PDB entry 6DZI | electron microscopy, 3.46 A resolution | chains A and E of the 56 polymer chains in the assembly

== Chain A ==
Molecule: 23 S rRNA
Source organism: Mycobacterium smegmatis str. MC2 155
Sequence (3119 nucleotides; numbered 2 to 3120; the number before each row is that of its first residue):
     2 AAGUGUUUAAGGGCGCAUGGUGGAUGCCUUGGCACUGGGAGCCGAUGAAG
    52 GACGUAGGAGGCUGCGAUAAGCCUCGGGGAGCUGUCAACCGAGCGUUGAU
   102 CCGAGGAUGUCCGAAUGGGGAAACCCGGCACGAGUGAUGUCGUGUCACCA
   152 GGCGCUGAAUAUAUAGGCGUCUGGGGGGAACGCGGGGAAGUGAAACAUCU
   202 CAGUACCCGUAGGAAGAGAAAACAAAAUGUGAUUCCGUGAGUAGUGGCGA
   252 GCGAAAGCGGAGGAUGGCUAAACCGUAUGCAUGUGAUACCGGGUAGGGGU
   302 UGUGUGUGCGGGGUUGUGGGACCUAUCUUUCCGGCUCUACCUGGCUGGAG
   352 GGCAGUGAGAAAAUGUUGUGGUUAGCGGAAAUGGCUUGGGAUGGCCUGCC
   402 GUAGACGGUGAGAGCCCGGUACGUGAAAACCCGACGUCUGUCUUGAUGGU
   452 GUUCCCGAGUAGCAGCGGGCCCGUGGAAUCUGCUGUGAAUCUGCCGGGAC
   502 CACCCGGUAAGCCUGAAUACUUCCCAGUGACCGAUAGCGGAUUAGUACCG
   552 UGAGGGAAUGGUGAAAAGUACCCCGGGAGGGGAGUGAAAGAGUACCUGAA
   602 ACCGUGCGCUUACAAUCCGUCAGAGCCCUCGACGUGUCGUGGGGUGAUGG
   652 CGUGCCUUUUGAAGAAUGAGCCUGCGAGUCAGGGACAUGUCGCGAGGUUA
   702 ACCCGGGUGGGGUAGCCGCAGCGAAAGCGAGUCUGAAUAGGGCGUAUCCA
   752 CACAAGAGUGUGUGGUGUAGUGGUGUGUUCUGGACCCGAAGCGGAGUGAU
   802 CUACCCAUGGCCAGGGUGAAGCGCGGGUAAGACCGCGUGGAGGCCCGAAC
   852 CCACUUAGGUUGAAGACUGAGGGGAUGAGCUGUGGGUAGGGGUGAAAGGC
   902 CAAUCAAACUCCGUGAUAGCUGGUUCUCCCCGAAAUGCAUUUAGGUGCAG
   952 CGUCGCAUGUUUCUUGCCGGAGGUAGAGCUACUGGAUGGCCGAUGGGCCC
  1002 CACAGGGUUACUGACGUCAGCCAAACUCCGAAUGCCGGUAAGUCCAAGAG
  1052 UGCGGCAGUGAGACGGCGGGGGAUAAGCUCCGUGCGUCGAGAGGGAAACA
  1102 GCCCAGAUCGCCGGCUAAGGCCCCUAAGCGUGUGCUAAGUGGAAAAGGAU
  1152 GUGCAGUCGCGAAGACAACCAGGAGGUUGGCUUAGAAGCAGCCACCCUUG
  1202 AAAGAGUGCGUAAUAGCUCACUGGUCAAGUGAUUGUGCGCCGAUAAUGUA
  1252 GCGGGGCUCAAGCACACCGCCGAAGCCGCGGCAGCCAACGUGUUGGCUGG
  1302 GUAGGGGAGCGUCCUGCAUCCGGUGAAGCCGCCGAGUGAUCGAGUGGUGG
  1352 AGGGUGUGGGAGUGAGAAUGCAGGCAUGAGUAGCGAUUAGGCAAGUGAGA
  1402 ACCUUGCCCGCCGAAAGACCAAGGGUUCCUGGGCCAGGCCAGUCCGCCCA
  1452 GGGUGAGUCGGGACCUAAGGCGAGGCCGACAGGCGUAGUCGAUGGACAAC
  1502 GGGUUGAUAUUCCCGUACCCGUGUAUGUGCGUCCAUGAUGAAUCAGCGGU
  1552 ACUAACCAUCCAAAACCACCGUGACCGCACCUUUCGGGGUGUGGCGUUGG
  1602 UGGGGCUGCAUGGGACCUUCGUUGGUAGUAGUCAAGCGAUGGGGUGACGC
  1652 AGGAAGGUAGCCGUACCGGUCAGUGGUAAUACCGGGGUAAGCCUGUAGGG
  1702 AGUCAGAUAGGUAAAUCCGUCUGGCAUAUAUCCUGAGAGGUGAUGCAUAG
  1752 CCGAGUGAGGCGAAUUCGGUGAUCCUAUGCUGCCGAGAAAAGCCUCUAGC
  1802 GAGGACAUACACGGCCCGUACCCCAAACCAACACAGGUGGUCAGGUAGAG
  1852 AAUACUAAGGCGUACGAGUGAACUAUGGUUAAGGAACUCGGCAAAAUGCC
  1902 CCCGUAACUUCGGGAGAAGGGGGACCCACAUGGCGUGUAAGCCUUUACGG
  1952 CCCAAGCGUGAGUGGGUGGCACAAACCAGUGAGAAGCGACUGUUUACUAA
  2002 AAACACAGGUCCGUGCGAAGUCGCAAGACGAUGUAUACGGACUGACGCCU
  2052 GCCCGGUGCUGGAAGGUUAAGAGGACCCGUUAACUCCCUUUGGGGGUGAA
  2102 GCGGAGAAUUUAAGCCCCAGUAAACGGCGGUGGUAACUAUAACCAUCCUA
  2152 AGGUAGCGAAAUUCCUUGUCGGGUAAGUUCCGACCUGCACGAAUGGCGUA
  2202 ACGACUUCUCAACUGUCUCAACCAUAGACUCGGCGAAAUUGCACUACGAG
  2252 UAAAGAUGCUCGUUACGCGCGGCAGGACGAAAAGACCCCGGGACCUUCAC
  2302 UACAACUUGGUAUUGGUGCUCGAUACGGUUUGUGUAGGAUAGGUGGGAGA
  2352 CUGUGAAGCUCACACGCCAGUGUGGGUGGAGUCGUUGUUGAAAUACCACU
  2402 CUGAUCGUAUUGGGCCUCUAACCUCGGACCGUAUAUCCGGUUCAGGGACA
  2452 GUGCCUGGUGGGUAGUUUAACUGGGGCGGUUGCCUCCUAAAAUGUAACGG
  2502 AGGCGCCCAAAGGUUCCCUCAACCUGGACGGCAAUCAGGUGUUGAGUGUA
  2552 AGUGCACAAGGGAGCUUGACUGCGAGACGGACAUGUCGAGCAGGGACGAA
  2602 AGUCGGGACUAGUGAUCCGGCACCUCUGAGUGGAAGGGGUGUCGCUCAAC
  2652 GGAUAAAAGGUACCCCGGGGAUAACAGGCUGAUCUUCCCCAAGAGUCCAU
  2702 AUCGACGGGAUGGUUUGGCACCUCGAUGUCGGCUCGUCGCAUCCUGGGGC
  2752 UGGAGCAGGUCCCAAGGGUUGGGCUGUUCGCCCAUUAAAGCGGCACGCGA
  2802 GCUGGGUUUAGAACGUCGUGAGACAGUUCGGUCUCUAUCCGCCGCGCGCG
  2852 UCAGAAGCUUGAGGAAACCUGUCCCUAGUACGAGAGGACCGGGACGGACG
  2902 AACCUCUGGUAUACCAGUUGUCCCACCAGGGGCACGGCUGGAUAGCCACG
  2952 UUCGGACAGGAUAACCGCUGAAAGCAUCUAAGCGGGAAACCUCUUCCAAG
  3002 ACCAGGCUUCUCACCCUCUAGGAGGGAUAAGGCCCCCCGCAGACCACGGG
  3052 AUUGAUAGACCAGACCUGGAAGCCUAGUAAUAGGUGCAGGGAACUGGCAC
  3102 UAACCGGCCGAAAACUUAC

== Chain E ==
Protein: 50S ribosomal protein L4
Source organism: Mycobacterium smegmatis (strain ATCC 700084 / mc(2)155)
Reference sequence: A0QSD2 (RL4_MYCS2); residue numbers follow UniProt; this construct covers 2-210
Chain sequence (209 residues; row label = number of the first residue in the row):
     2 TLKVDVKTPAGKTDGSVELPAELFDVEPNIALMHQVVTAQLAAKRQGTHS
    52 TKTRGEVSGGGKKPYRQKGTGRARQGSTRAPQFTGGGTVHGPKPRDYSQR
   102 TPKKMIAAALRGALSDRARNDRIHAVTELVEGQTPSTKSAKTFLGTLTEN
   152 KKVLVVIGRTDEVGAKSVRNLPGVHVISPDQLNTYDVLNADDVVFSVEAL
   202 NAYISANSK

== How chain A and chain E interact ==
Residue-residue contacts (129; chain A residue first):
  C34(A) - Ser51(E)  sugar contact
  A35(A) - Thr49(E)  base contact
  A35(A) - Ser51(E)  sugar contact
  C401(A) - Lys139(E)  salt bridge to the phosphate
  G402(A) - Thr138(E)  sugar contact
  G402(A) - Lys142(E)  hydrogen bond to the base
  G402(A) - Asn171(E)  hydrogen bond to the sugar
  G402(A) - Leu172(E)  base contact
  U403(A) - Pro136(E)  base contact
  U403(A) - Ser137(E)  phosphate contact
  U403(A) - Thr138(E)  hydrogen bond to the phosphate
  U403(A) - Lys167(E)  hydrogen bond to the base
  A404(A) - Lys167(E)  phosphate contact
  A404(A) - Arg170(E)  salt bridge to the phosphate
  A404(A) - Asn171(E)  sugar contact
  G405(A) - Asn171(E)  hydrogen bond to the sugar
  U529(A) - Gln47(E)  hydrogen bond to the base
  G530(A) - Gln47(E)  hydrogen bond to the sugar
  G530(A) - Thr49(E)  hydrogen bond to the base
  A531(A) - Leu42(E)  base contact
  A531(A) - Ala43(E)  base contact
  A531(A) - Arg46(E)  salt bridge to the phosphate
  A531(A) - Gln47(E)  phosphate contact
  C532(A) - Arg46(E)  salt bridge to the phosphate
  C532(A) - Thr49(E)  sugar contact
  C532(A) - His50(E)  sugar contact
  U536(A) - Thr85(E)  phosphate contact
  A537(A) - Thr85(E)  phosphate contact
  A537(A) - Gly86(E)  hydrogen bond to the phosphate
  G538(A) - Thr89(E)  hydrogen bond to the phosphate
  C539(A) - Lys53(E)  sugar contact
  G540(A) - Val58(E)  phosphate contact
  G540(A) - Ser59(E)  phosphate contact
  G546(A) - Ser59(E)  hydrogen bond to the base
  G557(A) - Gly60(E)  phosphate contact
  G557(A) - Gly61(E)  hydrogen bond to the phosphate
  G557(A) - Thr79(E)  phosphate contact
  A558(A) - Arg80(E)  salt bridge to the phosphate
  G675(A) - Thr85(E)  base contact
  A678(A) - Val90(E)  sugar contact
  A678(A) - His91(E)  phosphate contact
  U680(A) - His91(E)  stacking on the base
  C681(A) - Arg96(E)  hydrogen bond to the phosphate
  A682(A) - Arg96(E)  salt bridge to the phosphate
  G684(A) - Arg101(E)  base contact
  C692(A) - Asn30(E)  hydrogen bond to the phosphate
  C692(A) - Leu33(E)  sugar contact
  G693(A) - Asn30(E)  hydrogen bond to the phosphate
  G693(A) - Met106(E)  sugar contact
  G698(A) - Lys105(E)  salt bridge to the phosphate
  U699(A) - Lys105(E)  salt bridge to the phosphate
  U700(A) - Arg101(E)  hydrogen bond to the phosphate
  U700(A) - Pro103(E)  phosphate contact
  U700(A) - Lys104(E)  phosphate contact
  A701(A) - Arg101(E)  salt bridge to the phosphate
  G706(A) - Arg160(E)  hydrogen bond to the sugar
  G706(A) - Gln182(E)  hydrogen bond to the sugar
  G707(A) - Arg160(E)  salt bridge to the phosphate
  G708(A) - His176(E)  hydrogen bond to the base
  G708(A) - Asn184(E)  base contact
  G708(A) - Asp187(E)  hydrogen bond to the base
  U709(A) - Gln41(E)  phosphate contact
  U709(A) - Lys45(E)  base contact
  U709(A) - Asn184(E)  sugar contact
  G710(A) - Gln41(E)  phosphate contact
  G710(A) - Ile107(E)  phosphate contact
  G710(A) - Asp181(E)  sugar contact
  G710(A) - Gln182(E)  hydrogen bond to the base
  G710(A) - Leu183(E)  sugar contact
  G712(A) - Lys104(E)  salt bridge to the phosphate
  G713(A) - Lys104(E)  base contact
  G773(A) - Met106(E)  base contact
  G774(A) - Gln36(E)  hydrogen bond to the base
  G774(A) - Arg101(E)  salt bridge to the phosphate
  G774(A) - Thr102(E)  sugar contact
  U775(A) - Gln100(E)  sugar contact
  C786(A) - His91(E)  hydrogen bond to the sugar
  C788(A) - Arg55(E)  salt bridge to the phosphate
  C788(A) - Gln83(E)  hydrogen bond to the sugar
  G789(A) - Arg55(E)  salt bridge to the phosphate
  G789(A) - Lys64(E)  phosphate contact
  G789(A) - Gln68(E)  hydrogen bond to the sugar
  G789(A) - Arg75(E)  sugar contact
  G789(A) - Gly77(E)  sugar contact
  A790(A) - Lys64(E)  salt bridge to the phosphate
  A790(A) - Gln68(E)  sugar contact
  A790(A) - Gln76(E)  phosphate contact
  A790(A) - Gly77(E)  phosphate contact
  A791(A) - Lys64(E)  phosphate contact
  U911(A) - Lys63(E)  salt bridge to the phosphate
  C912(A) - Gly62(E)  phosphate contact
  C912(A) - Lys63(E)  phosphate contact
  C913(A) - Gly62(E)  phosphate contact
  G916(A) - Thr54(E)  hydrogen bond to the base
  G916(A) - Arg55(E)  sugar contact
  G916(A) - Gly56(E)  hydrogen bond to the base
  U922(A) - Arg75(E)  hydrogen bond to the base
  G1317(A) - Tyr186(E)  hydrogen bond to the sugar
  C1318(A) - Lys153(E)  hydrogen bond to the phosphate
  C1318(A) - Tyr186(E)  sugar contact
  C1318(A) - Asn190(E)  phosphate contact
  A1319(A) - Lys153(E)  salt bridge to the phosphate
  U1320(A) - Lys152(E)  salt bridge to the phosphate
  G1359(A) - His35(E)  hydrogen bond to the sugar
  A1362(A) - Arg96(E)  salt bridge to the phosphate
  G1363(A) - Thr89(E)  hydrogen bond to the base
  G1363(A) - Pro93(E)  base contact
  A1369(A) - Gln83(E)  base contact
  U1370(A) - Gly72(E)  hydrogen bond to the base
  U1370(A) - Arg73(E)  hydrogen bond to the base
  U1370(A) - Ala74(E)  phosphate contact
  U1370(A) - Arg75(E)  salt bridge to the phosphate
  G1371(A) - Gln76(E)  hydrogen bond to the sugar
  G1371(A) - Gln83(E)  hydrogen bond to the base
  C1372(A) - Arg73(E)  salt bridge to the phosphate
  C1372(A) - Gln83(E)  sugar contact
  C1372(A) - Phe84(E)  sugar contact
  C1372(A) - Thr85(E)  hydrogen bond to the base
  A1373(A) - Thr85(E)  sugar contact
  A2283(A) - Gly72(E)  phosphate contact
  A2284(A) - Lys69(E)  sugar contact
  A2284(A) - Gly70(E)  phosphate contact
  A2284(A) - Arg75(E)  base contact
  G2285(A) - Lys69(E)  salt bridge to the phosphate
  C2667(A) - Lys69(E)  phosphate contact
  G2668(A) - Gln68(E)  phosphate contact
  G2668(A) - Lys69(E)  salt bridge to the phosphate
  G2668(A) - Arg75(E)  phosphate contact
  G2669(A) - Arg75(E)  salt bridge to the phosphate
Other interface residues (no listed pair), chain A (83 interface residues in all): C36, A422, C423, C676, G677, G679, C694, G711, G784, C787, A917, G1360, G1361, A2286
Other interface residues (no listed pair), chain E (82 interface residues in all): Ala32, Thr39, Ala44, Thr52, Pro82, Gly87, Gly92, Pro95, Pro173, Val177

== Overview ==
83 residues of chain A and 82 residues of chain E are in contact, with 37 hydrogen bonds, 24 salt bridges and
1 aromatic stacking contact. Among the polar pairs are G402(A)-Lys142(E), U403(A)-Lys167(E) and
U529(A)-Gln47(E).
Here chain A is 23 S rRNA (Mycobacterium smegmatis str. MC2 155) and chain E is 50S ribosomal protein L4
(Mycobacterium smegmatis (strain ATCC 700084 / mc(2)155)). Entry 6DZI (Cryo-EM Structure of Mycobacterium
smegmatis 70S C(minus) ribosome 70S-MPY complex) was determined by electron microscopy (same publication as
6DZP and 6DZK).
